Entry 3IQE (X-ray diffraction, 1.80 A resolution); this record covers chains A and D of the 6 polymer chains in the assembly.

Chain A (and D):
Protein: F420-dependent methylenetetrahydromethanopterin dehydrogenase
Organism: Methanopyrus kandleri
Notes: EC 1.5.99.9; chain D of this document is another copy of the same molecule, construct and numbering; everything in this record applies to it too
UniProtKB: P94951 (MTD_METKA); residues 1-283 here = UniProt positions 1-283
Chain sequence (283 residues; each row starts with the number of its first residue):
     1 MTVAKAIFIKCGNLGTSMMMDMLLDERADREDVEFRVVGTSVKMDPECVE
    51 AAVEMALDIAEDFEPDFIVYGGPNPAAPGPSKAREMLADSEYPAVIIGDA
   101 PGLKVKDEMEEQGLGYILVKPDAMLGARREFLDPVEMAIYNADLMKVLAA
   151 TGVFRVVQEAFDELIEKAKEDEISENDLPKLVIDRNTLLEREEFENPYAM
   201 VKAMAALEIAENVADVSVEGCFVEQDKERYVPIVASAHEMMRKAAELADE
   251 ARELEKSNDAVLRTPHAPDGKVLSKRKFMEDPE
Unresolved in the structure: 1

How chain A and chain D interact:
Residue-residue contacts - 142 pairs, chain A then chain D:
  Asn13(A) - Met22(D)
  Met18(A) - Met18(D)  hydrophobic
  Met18(A) - Met19(D)  hydrophobic
  Met18(A) - Met22(D)  hydrophobic
  Met18(A) - Met145(D)  hydrophobic
  Met19(A) - Met18(D)  hydrophobic
  Met19(A) - Met137(D)  hydrophobic
  Met19(A) - Asn141(D)
  Asp21(A) - Ser41(D)  hydrogen bond
  Met22(A) - Asn13(D)
  Met22(A) - Met18(D)  hydrophobic
  Met22(A) - Val42(D)  hydrophobic
  Met22(A) - Met137(D)
  Leu23(A) - Pro134(D)
  Asp25(A) - Val42(D)
  Asp25(A) - Lys43(D)  salt bridge
  Glu26(A) - Leu132(D)
  Glu26(A) - Pro134(D)
  Arg27(A) - Arg128(D)
  Arg27(A) - Arg129(D)
  Arg27(A) - Leu132(D)  hydrogen bond (side chain-backbone)
  Ala28(A) - Val42(D)  hydrophobic
  Ala28(A) - Lys43(D)
  Asp29(A) - Arg129(D)  salt bridge
  Arg30(A) - Lys43(D)  hydrogen bond (backbone-side chain)
  Val33(A) - Lys43(D)
  Glu34(A) - Cys48(D)
  Phe35(A) - Thr40(D)
  Arg36(A) - Gly39(D)
  Arg36(A) - Thr40(D)
  Arg36(A) - Ala51(D)
  Arg36(A) - Met55(D)
  Val37(A) - Val37(D)
  Val37(A) - Val38(D)
  Val37(A) - Gly39(D)  hydrogen bond (backbone-backbone)
  Val38(A) - Val37(D)
  Gly39(A) - Arg36(D)
  Gly39(A) - Val37(D)  hydrogen bond (backbone-backbone)
  Thr40(A) - Phe35(D)
  Ser41(A) - Asp21(D)  hydrogen bond
  Ser41(A) - Val37(D)
  Val42(A) - Met22(D)  hydrophobic
  Val42(A) - Asp25(D)
  Val42(A) - Ala28(D)  hydrophobic
  Lys43(A) - Asp25(D)  salt bridge
  Lys43(A) - Ala28(D)  hydrogen bond (side chain-backbone)
  Lys43(A) - Asp29(D)
  Lys43(A) - Arg30(D)  hydrogen bond (side chain-backbone)
  Ala51(A) - Arg36(D)
  Met55(A) - Arg36(D)
  Met55(A) - Ile59(D)  hydrophobic
  Ala127(A) - Arg27(D)
  Arg128(A) - Arg27(D)
  Arg129(A) - Arg27(D)
  Arg129(A) - Asp29(D)  salt bridge
  Arg129(A) - Pro265(D)
  Arg129(A) - His266(D)
  Arg129(A) - Pro268(D)
  Arg129(A) - Pro282(D)
  Glu130(A) - Arg263(D)
  Glu130(A) - Lys275(D)  hydrogen bond (backbone-side chain)
  Glu130(A) - Pro282(D)
  Phe131(A) - Arg263(D)  hydrogen bond (backbone-side chain)
  Leu132(A) - Glu26(D)
  Leu132(A) - Arg27(D)  hydrogen bond (backbone-side chain)
  Asp133(A) - Glu26(D)
  Asp133(A) - Arg155(D)  salt bridge
  Asp133(A) - Leu262(D)
  Asp133(A) - Arg263(D)
  Asp133(A) - Thr264(D)  hydrogen bond (side chain-backbone)
  Asp133(A) - Pro265(D)
  Pro134(A) - Leu23(D)
  Pro134(A) - Glu26(D)
  Pro134(A) - Gln158(D)
  Pro134(A) - Thr264(D)
  Pro134(A) - His266(D)
  Val135(A) - Ala149(D)
  Val135(A) - Arg155(D)
  Val135(A) - Arg252(D)
  Glu136(A) - Arg252(D)  salt bridge
  Glu136(A) - Arg263(D)  salt bridge
  Met137(A) - Met19(D)  hydrophobic
  Met137(A) - Met22(D)
  Met137(A) - Leu23(D)  hydrophobic
  Met137(A) - Glu26(D)
  Ala138(A) - Met19(D)  hydrophobic
  Ala138(A) - Met145(D)
  Ala138(A) - Ala149(D)  hydrophobic
  Ala138(A) - Phe154(D)  hydrophobic
  Ile139(A) - Ala149(D)  hydrophobic
  Ile139(A) - Arg252(D)
  Asn141(A) - Met145(D)
  Ala142(A) - Ala142(D)
  Ala142(A) - Met145(D)
  Ala142(A) - Lys146(D)
  Met145(A) - Ala138(D)
  Met145(A) - Asn141(D)
  Met145(A) - Ala142(D)
  Met145(A) - Met145(D)  hydrophobic
  Lys146(A) - Ala142(D)
  Ala149(A) - Val135(D)
  Ala149(A) - Ala138(D)  hydrophobic
  Ala149(A) - Ile139(D)  hydrophobic
  Phe154(A) - Ala138(D)  hydrophobic
  Arg155(A) - Asp133(D)  salt bridge
  Arg155(A) - Val135(D)
  Gln158(A) - Pro134(D)
  Lys227(A) - Met279(D)
  Lys227(A) - Asp281(D)  salt bridge
  Val231(A) - Phe278(D)  hydrophobic
  Pro232(A) - Phe278(D)  hydrophobic
  Ala235(A) - Phe278(D)  hydrophobic
  Glu239(A) - Lys256(D)  salt bridge
  Arg242(A) - Asp249(D)  salt bridge
  Arg242(A) - Glu253(D)  salt bridge
  Asp249(A) - Arg242(D)  salt bridge
  Arg252(A) - Val135(D)
  Arg252(A) - Glu136(D)  salt bridge
  Arg252(A) - Ile139(D)
  Glu253(A) - Arg242(D)  salt bridge
  Lys256(A) - Glu239(D)  salt bridge
  Leu262(A) - Asp133(D)
  Arg263(A) - Glu130(D)
  Arg263(A) - Phe131(D)  hydrogen bond (side chain-backbone)
  Arg263(A) - Asp133(D)
  Arg263(A) - Glu136(D)  salt bridge
  Thr264(A) - Asp133(D)  hydrogen bond (backbone-side chain)
  Thr264(A) - Pro134(D)
  Pro265(A) - Arg129(D)
  Pro265(A) - Asp133(D)
  His266(A) - Arg129(D)
  His266(A) - Pro134(D)
  Pro268(A) - Arg129(D)
  Leu273(A) - Arg129(D)
  Lys275(A) - Glu130(D)  hydrogen bond (side chain-backbone)
  Phe278(A) - Val231(D)  hydrophobic
  Phe278(A) - Pro232(D)  hydrophobic
  Phe278(A) - Ala235(D)  hydrophobic
  Met279(A) - Lys227(D)
  Asp281(A) - Lys227(D)  salt bridge
  Pro282(A) - Arg129(D)
  Pro282(A) - Glu130(D)
Other interface residues (no listed pair), chain A (74 interface residues in all): Asp58, Ile59, Asp143, Ala150, Glu228, Ala267
Other interface residues (no listed pair), chain D (74 interface residues in all): Val33, Asp58, Ala127, Asp143, Ala150, Glu228, Ala267, Leu273

In short:
Chain A and chain D each contribute 74 residues to their interface, with 15 hydrogen bonds and 18 salt
bridges. Among the polar pairs are Asp25(A)-Lys43(D), Asp29(A)-Arg129(D) and Asp133(A)-Arg155(D).
Chain A and chain D are both F420-dependent methylenetetrahydromethanopterin dehydrogenase (Methanopyrus
kandleri); the structure, Structure of F420 dependent methylene-tetrahydromethanopterin dehydrogenase in
complex with methylene-tetrahydromethanopterin and coenzyme F420, was determined by X-ray diffraction together
with 3IQF and 3IQZ from the same study.
